PDB entry 5XGE | X-ray diffraction, 3.31 A resolution | chain A

Chain A:
Name: Uncharacterized protein PA0861
Source organism: Pseudomonas aeruginosa (strain ATCC 15692 / DSM 22644 / CIP 104116 / JCM 14847 / LMG 12228 / 1C / PRS 101 / PAO1)
Reference sequence: Q9I580 (Q9I580_PSEAE); numbering as in UniProt (aligned over 233-800)
Amino-acid sequence (568 residues; each row starts with the number of its first residue):
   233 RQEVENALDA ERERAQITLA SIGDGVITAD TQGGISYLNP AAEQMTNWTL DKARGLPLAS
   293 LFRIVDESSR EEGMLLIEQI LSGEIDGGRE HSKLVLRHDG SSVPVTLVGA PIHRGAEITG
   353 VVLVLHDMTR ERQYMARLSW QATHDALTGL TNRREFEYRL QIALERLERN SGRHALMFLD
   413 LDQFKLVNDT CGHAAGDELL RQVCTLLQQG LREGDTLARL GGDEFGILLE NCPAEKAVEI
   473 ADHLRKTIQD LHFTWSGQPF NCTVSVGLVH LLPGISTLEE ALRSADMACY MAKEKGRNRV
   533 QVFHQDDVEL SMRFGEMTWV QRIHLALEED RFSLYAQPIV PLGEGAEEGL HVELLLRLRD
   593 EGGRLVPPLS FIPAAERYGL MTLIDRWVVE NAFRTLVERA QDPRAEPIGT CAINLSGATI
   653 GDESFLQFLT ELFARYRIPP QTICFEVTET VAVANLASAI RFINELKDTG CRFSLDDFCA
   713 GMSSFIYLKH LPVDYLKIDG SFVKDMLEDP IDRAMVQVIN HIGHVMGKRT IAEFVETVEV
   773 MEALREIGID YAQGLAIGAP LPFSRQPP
Not modelled in the structure: 233-240, 299-307, 798-800
Ligand contacts: c-di-GMP (C2E; 9,9'-[(2R,3R,3aS,5S,7aR,9R,10R,10aS,12S,14aR)-3,5,10,12-tetrahydroxy-5,12-dioxidooctahydro-2H,7H-difuro[3,2-d:3',2'-j][1,3,7,9,2,8]tetraoxadiphosphacyclododecine-2,9-diyl]bis(2-amino-1,9-dihydro-6H-purin-6-one)): Gln-569, Glu-585, Leu-586, Leu-587, Leu-588, Arg-589, Pro-600, Met-613, Asp-617, Val-620, Asn-646, Leu-647, Ser-648, Glu-678, Asp-708, Asp-709, Lys-736, Glu-765, Phe-766, Val-767, Glu-768, Gly-786, Leu-787, Pro-792
Reported in the primary citation:
  - mutagenesis - R369E: increased catalytic activity

In short:
Bound to chain A: c-di-GMP. The paper reports that R369E increases catalytic activity.
Chain A is Uncharacterized protein PA0861 (Pseudomonas aeruginosa (strain ATCC 15692 / DSM 22644 / CIP 104116
/ JCM 14847 / LMG 12228 / 1C / PRS 101 / PAO1)); the structure, Crystal structure of the PAS-GGDEF-EAL domain
of PA0861 from Pseudomonas aeruginosa in complex with cyclic di-GMP, was determined by X-ray diffraction (same
publication as 5XGB and 5XGD).
